Entry 3U5Z (X-ray diffraction, 3.50 A resolution); this record covers chains D and G of the 10 polymer chains in the assembly.

Chain D:
Protein: DNA polymerase accessory protein 44
Organism: Enterobacteria phage T4
UniProt: P04526 (DPA44_BPT4); residue numbers follow UniProt; this construct covers 1-319
Chain sequence (324 residues; row label = number of the first residue in the row; numbers below 1 keep their minus sign (Gly-4 is residue -4)):
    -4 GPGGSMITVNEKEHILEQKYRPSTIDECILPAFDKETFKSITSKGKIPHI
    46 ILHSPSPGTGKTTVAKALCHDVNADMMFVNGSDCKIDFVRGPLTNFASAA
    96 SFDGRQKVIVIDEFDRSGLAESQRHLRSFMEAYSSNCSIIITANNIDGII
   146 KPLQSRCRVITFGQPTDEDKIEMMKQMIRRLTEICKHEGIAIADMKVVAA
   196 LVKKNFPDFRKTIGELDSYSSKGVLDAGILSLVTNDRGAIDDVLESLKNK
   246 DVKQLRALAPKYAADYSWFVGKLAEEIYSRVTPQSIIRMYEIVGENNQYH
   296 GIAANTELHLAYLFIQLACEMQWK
Unresolved in the structure: -4 to -1
Differences from the reference sequence: expression tag (-4 to 0)
UniProt features mapped onto this chain:
  - binding site (ATP): Glu12 to Tyr15, Ile24, Gly53 to Thr58, Arg205
Ion coordination: Mg2+: Thr57, Glu108
Ligand contacts: 08T ([[[(2R,3S,4R,5R)-5-(6-aminopurin-9-yl)-3,4-bis(oxidanyl)oxolan-2-yl]methoxy-oxidanyl-phosphoryl]oxy-oxidanyl-phosphoryl]oxy-tris(fluoranyl)beryllium): Glu12, Gln13, Tyr15, Arg16, Pro17, Cys23, Ile24, Pro52, Gly53, Thr54, Gly55, Lys56, Thr57, Thr58, Glu108, Thr137, Asn139, Arg175, Phe204, Arg205, Ile208
What the authors report for this chain:
  - binding site for 08T: Arg151
  - allosteric site: Lys80 (proposed by the authors, not directly observed)

Chain G:
Protein: DNA polymerase processivity component
Organism: Enterobacteria phage T4
UniProt: P04525 (DPA5_BPT4); residues 5001-5228 here correspond to UniProt positions 1-228 (UniProt number = residue number - 5000)
Chain sequence (228 residues; numbered 5001 to 5228; the number before each row is that of its first residue):
  5001 MKLSKDTTALLKNFATINSGIMLKSGQFIMTRAVNGTTYAEANISDVIDF
  5051 DVAIYDLNGFLGILSLVNDDAEISQSEDGNIKIADARSTIFWPAADPSTV
  5101 VAPNKPIPFPVASAVTEIKAEDLQQLLRVSRGLQIDTIAITVKEGKIVIN
  5151 GFNKVEDSALTRVKYSLTLGDYDGENTFNFIINMANMKMQPGNYKLLLWA
  5201 KGKQGAAKFEGEHANYVVALEADSTHDF
Modified / non-standard residues: Mse5001, Mse5022, Mse5030, Mse5184, Mse5187, Mse5189 (selenomethionine; parent Met)

Chain D / chain G interface:
Contacting residue pairs (14; chain D residue first):
  Asn90(D) with Tyr5055(G)
  Ser93(D) with Tyr5055(G); Ala5095(G); Asp5096(G), hydrogen bond (backbone-backbone); Thr5099(G), hydrogen bond (backbone-side chain)
  Ala94(D) with Ala5095(G), hydrophobic; Asp5096(G)
  Ala95(D) with Ala5094(G); Ala5095(G); Asp5096(G)
  Phe97(D) with Glu5077(G); Asp5078(G); Gly5079(G)
  Asn131(D) with Asp5096(G)
Other interface residues (no listed pair), chain D (8 interface residues in all): Thr89, Tyr128
Other interface residues (no listed pair), chain G (9 interface residues in all): Asn5080

Overview:
Chain D and chain G form an interface of 8 and 9 residues respectively; the contacts include 2 hydrogen bonds.
Polar pairs include Ser93(D)-Thr5099(G) and Ser93(D)-Asp5096(G). Bound to chain D: compound 08T. UniProt lists
12 ATP-binding residues on chain D. The paper reports a binding site for 08T at Arg151(D); an allosteric site
at Lys80(D).
Here chain D is DNA polymerase accessory protein 44 and chain G is DNA polymerase processivity component, both
from Enterobacteria phage T4. Entry 3U5Z (Structure of T4 Bacteriophage clamp loader bound to the T4 clamp,
primer-template DNA, and ATP analog) was determined by X-ray diffraction (same publication as 3U60 and 3U61).
